Entry 2UY0 (X-ray diffraction, 1.76 A resolution); this record covers chains A and B.

# Chain A
Name: HIV-1 protease
Organism: Human immunodeficiency virus 1
Notes: EC 3.4.23.16
UniProt: P03366 (POL_HV1B1); residues 1-99 here correspond to UniProt positions 501-599 (UniProt number = residue number + 500)
Chain sequence (99 residues; numbered 1 to 99; the number before each row is that of its first residue):
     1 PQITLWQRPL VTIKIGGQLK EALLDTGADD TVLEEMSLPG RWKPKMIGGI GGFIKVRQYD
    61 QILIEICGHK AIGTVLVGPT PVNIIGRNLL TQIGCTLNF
UniProt features mapped onto this chain:
  - region (Dimerization of protease): Pro-1 to Leu-5, Gly-49 to Lys-55, Asn-88 to Phe-99
  - active site: Asp-25 (For protease activity)
  - site: Phe-99 (Cleavage)
Ligand contacts: HV1 (methyl [(1S)-1-({2-[(4R)-4-benzyl-4-hydroxy-5-{[(1S,2R)-2-hydroxy-2,3-dihydro-1H-inden-1-yl]amino}-5-oxopentanoyl]-2-(4-bromobenzyl)hydrazino}carbonyl)-2,2-dimethylpropyl]carbamate): Arg-8, Leu-23, Asp-25, Gly-27, Ala-28, Asp-29, Asp-30, Val-32, Ile-47, Gly-48, Gly-49, Ile-50, Pro-81, Val-82, Ile-84

# Chain B
Name: HIV-1 protease
Organism: Human immunodeficiency virus 1
Notes: EC 3.4.23.16
UniProt: P03366 (POL_HV1B1); residues 101-199 here correspond to UniProt positions 501-599 (UniProt number = residue number + 400)
Chain sequence (99 residues; row label = number of the first residue in the row):
   101 PQITLWQRPL VTIKIGGQLK EALLDTGADD TVLEEMSLPG RWKPKMIGGI GGFIKVRQYD
   161 QILIEICGHK AIGTVLVGPT PVNIIGRNLL TQIGCTLNF
UniProt features mapped onto this chain:
  - region (Dimerization of protease): Pro-101 to Leu-105, Gly-149 to Lys-155, Asn-188 to Phe-199
  - active site: Asp-125 (For protease activity)
  - site: Phe-199 (Cleavage)
Ligand contacts: HV1 (methyl [(1S)-1-({2-[(4R)-4-benzyl-4-hydroxy-5-{[(1S,2R)-2-hydroxy-2,3-dihydro-1H-inden-1-yl]amino}-5-oxopentanoyl]-2-(4-bromobenzyl)hydrazino}carbonyl)-2,2-dimethylpropyl]carbamate): Arg-108, Leu-123, Asp-125, Gly-127, Ala-128, Asp-129, Asp-130, Val-132, Ile-147, Gly-148, Gly-149, Ile-150, Pro-181, Val-182, Ile-184

# Chain A / chain B interface
Pairs across the interface (98; chain A residue first):
  Pro-1(A) / Leu-197(B)
  Pro-1(A) / Asn-198(B)
  Pro-1(A) / Phe-199(B)  hydrogen bond (backbone-backbone)
  Gln-2(A) / Thr-196(B)
  Gln-2(A) / Leu-197(B)
  Gln-2(A) / Asn-198(B)  hydrogen bond
  Ile-3(A) / Thr-196(B)
  Ile-3(A) / Leu-197(B)  hydrogen bond (backbone-backbone)
  Leu-5(A) / Thr-126(B)
  Leu-5(A) / Arg-187(B)  hydrogen bond (backbone-side chain)
  Leu-5(A) / Leu-190(B)  hydrophobic
  Leu-5(A) / Thr-191(B)
  Leu-5(A) / Cys-195(B)
  Trp-6(A) / Arg-187(B)  hydrogen bond (backbone-side chain)
  Trp-6(A) / Thr-191(B)
  Gln-7(A) / Arg-187(B)
  Arg-8(A) / Asp-129(B)  salt bridge
  Arg-8(A) / Arg-187(B)
  Pro-9(A) / Thr-126(B)
  Pro-9(A) / Arg-187(B)
  Pro-9(A) / Leu-197(B)  hydrophobic
  Leu-23(A) / Gly-127(B)
  Leu-24(A) / Thr-126(B)  hydrogen bond (backbone-side chain)
  Leu-24(A) / Leu-197(B)  hydrophobic
  Leu-24(A) / Phe-199(B)  hydrophobic
  Asp-25(A) / Asp-125(B)
  Asp-25(A) / Thr-126(B)
  Asp-25(A) / Gly-127(B)  hydrogen bond (side chain-backbone)
  Thr-26(A) / Leu-105(B)
  Thr-26(A) / Pro-109(B)
  Thr-26(A) / Leu-124(B)  hydrogen bond (side chain-backbone)
  Thr-26(A) / Asp-125(B)
  Thr-26(A) / Thr-126(B)  hydrogen bond (side chain-backbone)
  Thr-26(A) / Leu-197(B)
  Gly-27(A) / Leu-123(B)
  Gly-27(A) / Asp-125(B)  hydrogen bond (backbone-side chain)
  Asp-29(A) / Arg-108(B)  salt bridge
  Gly-49(A) / Pro-181(B)
  Ile-50(A) / Gly-148(B)
  Ile-50(A) / Gly-149(B)
  Ile-50(A) / Ile-150(B)
  Ile-50(A) / Gly-151(B)  hydrogen bond (backbone-backbone)
  Ile-50(A) / Gly-152(B)
  Ile-50(A) / Thr-180(B)
  Ile-50(A) / Pro-181(B)
  Gly-51(A) / Gly-151(B)
  Gly-51(A) / Gly-152(B)
  Gly-51(A) / Ile-154(B)
  Gly-52(A) / Gly-151(B)
  Ile-54(A) / Ile-150(B)
  Cys-67(A) / Phe-199(B)  hydrophobic
  His-69(A) / Phe-199(B)
  Thr-80(A) / Ile-150(B)
  Pro-81(A) / Gly-149(B)
  Pro-81(A) / Ile-150(B)
  Arg-87(A) / Leu-105(B)  hydrogen bond (side chain-backbone)
  Arg-87(A) / Trp-106(B)  hydrogen bond (side chain-backbone)
  Arg-87(A) / Gln-107(B)  hydrogen bond (side chain-backbone)
  Arg-87(A) / Arg-108(B)
  Arg-87(A) / Pro-109(B)
  Leu-90(A) / Leu-105(B)  hydrophobic
  Thr-91(A) / Leu-105(B)
  Thr-91(A) / Trp-106(B)
  Gln-92(A) / Trp-106(B)
  Ile-93(A) / Phe-199(B)
  Gly-94(A) / Asn-198(B)
  Gly-94(A) / Phe-199(B)
  Cys-95(A) / Leu-105(B)
  Cys-95(A) / Leu-197(B)  hydrophobic
  Cys-95(A) / Asn-198(B)
  Cys-95(A) / Phe-199(B)  hydrophobic
  Thr-96(A) / Gln-102(B)
  Thr-96(A) / Ile-103(B)
  Thr-96(A) / Thr-196(B)
  Thr-96(A) / Leu-197(B)
  Thr-96(A) / Asn-198(B)  hydrogen bond (backbone-backbone)
  Leu-97(A) / Pro-101(B)
  Leu-97(A) / Gln-102(B)
  Leu-97(A) / Ile-103(B)  hydrogen bond (backbone-backbone)
  Leu-97(A) / Pro-109(B)  hydrophobic
  Leu-97(A) / Leu-124(B)  hydrophobic
  Leu-97(A) / Thr-126(B)
  Leu-97(A) / Cys-195(B)  hydrophobic
  Leu-97(A) / Thr-196(B)
  Leu-97(A) / Leu-197(B)  hydrophobic
  Asn-98(A) / Pro-101(B)
  Asn-98(A) / Gln-102(B)  hydrogen bond
  Asn-98(A) / Gly-194(B)
  Asn-98(A) / Cys-195(B)
  Asn-98(A) / Thr-196(B)  hydrogen bond (backbone-backbone)
  Asn-98(A) / Asn-198(B)  hydrogen bond
  Phe-99(A) / Pro-101(B)  hydrogen bond (backbone-backbone)
  Phe-99(A) / Ile-103(B)  hydrophobic
  Phe-99(A) / Cys-167(B)  hydrophobic
  Phe-99(A) / His-169(B)
  Phe-99(A) / Ile-193(B)
  Phe-99(A) / Gly-194(B)
  Phe-99(A) / Cys-195(B)  hydrophobic
Also at the interface, not in a pair above, chain A (38 interface residues in all): Thr-4, Val-32, Ile-47, Pro-79
Also at the interface, not in a pair above, chain B (36 interface residues in all): Thr-104, Ile-147

# Summary
The interface between chain A and chain B involves 38 residues on one side and 36 on the other, with 20
hydrogen bonds and 2 salt bridges. Among the polar pairs are Arg-8(A)/Asp-129(B), Asp-29(A)/Arg-108(B) and
Gln-2(A)/Asn-198(B).
Chain A and chain B are both HIV-1 protease (Human immunodeficiency virus 1); the structure,
Two-Carbon-Elongated HIV-1 Protease Inhibitors with a Tertiary- Alcohol-Containing Transition-State Mimic, was
determined by X-ray diffraction, deposited together with 2UXZ.
